6T6M - chain A; structure by X-ray diffraction, 1.49 A resolution.

# Chain A
Name: Orange carotenoid-binding protein
Source organism: Synechocystis sp. PCC 6803
UniProtKB: P74102 (OCP_SYNY3); residues 1-317 here = UniProt positions 1-317
Sequence (332 residues; numbered -14 to 317; the number before each row is that of its first residue; numbers below 1 keep their minus sign (Met-14 is residue -14)):
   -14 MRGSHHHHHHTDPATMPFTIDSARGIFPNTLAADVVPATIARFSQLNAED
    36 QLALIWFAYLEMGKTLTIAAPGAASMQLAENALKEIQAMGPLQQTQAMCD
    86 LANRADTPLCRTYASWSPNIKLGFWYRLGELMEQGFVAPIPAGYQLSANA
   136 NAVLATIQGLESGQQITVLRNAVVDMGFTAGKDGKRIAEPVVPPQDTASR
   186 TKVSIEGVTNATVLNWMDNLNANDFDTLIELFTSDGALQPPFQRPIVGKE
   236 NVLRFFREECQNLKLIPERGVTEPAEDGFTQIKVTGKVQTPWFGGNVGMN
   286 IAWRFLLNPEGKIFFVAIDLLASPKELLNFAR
Disordered / not traced: -14 to 2, 165-168, 314-317
Differences from the reference sequence: initiating methionine (-14); expression tag (-13 to 0); engineered mutation Trp201 (Tyr in P74102)
Ligand contacts:
  - beta,beta-caroten-4-one (ECH): Leu37, Ile40, Trp41, Tyr44, Ile53, Leu107, Trp110, Tyr111, Leu113, Gly114, Met117, Ile151, Thr152, Leu154, Arg155, Val158, Trp201, Leu205, Leu223, Pro225, Pro226, Phe240, Cys245, Leu248, Leu250, Val273, Thr275, Trp277, Phe278, Met284, Ile286, Trp288, Ile303
  - histidine (HIS): Asp211, Ile214, Glu215, Leu238
UniProt features mapped onto this chain:
  - binding site (echinenone): Glu34 to Ala38, Leu37 to Tyr44, Thr80 to Met83, Leu107 to Met117, Ile125 to Tyr129, Ile151 to Met161, Cys245 to Leu250, Val273 to Met284, Trp288
Reported in the primary citation:
  - binding site for beta,beta-caroten-4-one: Trp201, Trp288
  - conformationally variable residues (side-chain flip): Tyr44, Trp201
  - mutagenesis - Y201W, W288A: unchanged binding to ECN
  - mutagenesis - W288Y: decreased stability

# Summary
Chain A binds beta,beta-caroten-4-one and histidine. UniProt lists 61 echinenone-binding residues. The paper
reports a binding site for beta,beta-caroten-4-one at Trp201 and Trp288; W288Y reduces stability; 3
substitutions were tested in all.
Chain A is Orange carotenoid-binding protein (Synechocystis sp. PCC 6803); the structure, Y201W mutant of the
orange carotenoid protein from Synechocystis at pH 5.5, was determined by X-ray diffraction, deposited
together with 6T6K and 6T6O.
